9IT2 - chains H and I of the 9 polymer chains in the assembly; structure by electron microscopy, 2.03 A resolution.

# Chain H
Molecule: Urease subunit beta
Source organism: Ureaplasma parvum serovar 3 (strain ATCC 700970)
Notes: EC 3.5.1.5
UniProt: P0C7K8 (URE2_UREPA); residues 1-124 here = UniProt positions 1-124
Chain sequence (124 residues; row label = number of the first residue in the row):
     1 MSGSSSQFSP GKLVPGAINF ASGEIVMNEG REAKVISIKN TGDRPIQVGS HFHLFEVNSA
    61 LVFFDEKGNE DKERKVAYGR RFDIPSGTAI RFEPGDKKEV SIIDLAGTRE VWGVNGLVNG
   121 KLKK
Disordered / not traced: 1-10

# Chain I
Molecule: Urease subunit alpha
Source organism: Ureaplasma parvum serovar 3 (strain ATCC 700970)
Notes: EC 3.5.1.5
UniProt: P0C7K7 (URE1_UREPA); residue numbers follow UniProt; this construct covers 1-598
Chain sequence (598 residues; each row starts with the number of its first residue):
     1 MFKISRKNYS DLYGITTGDS VRLGDTNLWV KVEKDLTTYG EESVFGGGKT LREGMGMNST
    61 MKLDDKLGNA EVMDLVITNA LIVDYTGIYK ADIGIKNGKI AAIGKSGNPH LTDNVDMIVG
   121 ISTEISAGEG KIYTAGGLDT HVHWLEPEIV PVALDGGITT VIAGGTGMND GTKATTVSPG
   181 KFWVKSALQA ADGLSINAGF LAKGQGMEDP IFEQIAAGAC GLKIHEDWGA TGNAIDLALT
   241 VADKTDVAVA IHTDTLNEAG FVEHTIAAMK GRTIHAYHTE GAGGGHAPDI LETVKYAHIL
   301 PASTNPTIPY TVNTIAEHLD MLMVCHHLNP KVPEDVAFAD SRIRSQTIAA EDLLHDMGAI
   361 SIMSSDTLAM GRIGEVATRT WQMAHKMKAQ FGSLKGDSEF SDNNRVKRYI SKYTINPAIA
   421 HGVDSYIGSL EVGKLADIVA WEPKFFGAKP YYVVKMGVIA RCVAGDPNAS IPTCEPVIMR
   481 DQFGTYGRLL TNTSVSFVSK IGLENGIKEE YKLEKELLPV KNCRSVNKKS MKWNSATPNL
   541 EVDPQTFDAA VDFNDLENWL EQSASELAKK LKKTSSGKYI LDAEPLTEAP LAQRYFLF
Modified / non-standard residues: Lys223 (lysine nz-carboxylic acid; KCX)
Swiss-Prot annotation at these positions:
  - active site: His326 (Proton donor)
  - binding site (Ni(2+)): His141, His143, Lys223, His252, His278, Asp366
  - binding site (substrate): His225
  - modified residue: Lys223 (N6-carboxylysine)
Bound ions: Ni2+ site 1: His141, His143, Lys223, Asp366 (together with beta-mercaptoethanol); Ni2+ site 2: Lys223, His252, His278 (together with beta-mercaptoethanol)

# Chain H / chain I interface
Pairs across the interface (34):
  Asp43(H) - Pro544(I)
  Arg44(H) - Phe261(I)
  Arg44(H) - Glu263(I)  salt bridge
  Arg44(H) - Asp289(I)  salt bridge
  Pro45(H) - Leu256(I)
  Pro45(H) - Asn257(I)  hydrogen bond (backbone-side chain)
  Ile46(H) - Leu256(I)
  Ile46(H) - Asn257(I)
  Ile46(H) - Phe261(I)  hydrophobic
  Gln47(H) - Leu256(I)  hydrogen bond (backbone-backbone)
  Gln47(H) - Glu258(I)
  Val48(H) - Glu258(I)
  Gly49(H) - Glu258(I)  hydrogen bond (backbone-side chain)
  Phe52(H) - Glu258(I)
  Phe52(H) - Ala259(I)  hydrophobic
  Val57(H) - Glu258(I)
  Asn58(H) - Asn257(I)  hydrogen bond (side chain-backbone)
  Asn58(H) - Glu258(I)  hydrogen bond (backbone-backbone)
  Asn58(H) - Ala259(I)
  Asn58(H) - Gly260(I)
  Asn58(H) - Phe261(I)
  Ala60(H) - Phe261(I)  hydrophobic
  Arg91(H) - Phe338(I)
  Glu93(H) - Ala337(I)
  Trp112(H) - Met207(I)  hydrophobic
  Gly113(H) - Met207(I)
  Gly113(H) - Asn233(I)
  Val114(H) - Thr231(I)  hydrogen bond (backbone-side chain)
  Val114(H) - Gly232(I)
  Val114(H) - Asn233(I)  hydrogen bond (backbone-backbone)
  Asn115(H) - Gly232(I)
  Asn115(H) - Ala259(I)
  Asn115(H) - His264(I)  hydrogen bond
  Asn119(H) - Asn233(I)
Other interface residues (no listed pair), chain H (22 interface residues in all): Gly42, Glu56, Lys98, Gly116
Other interface residues (no listed pair), chain I (22 interface residues in all): Val262, Ala287, Pro288, Glu334, Ser341, Gln545

# Overview
Chain H and chain I each contribute 22 residues to their interface, with 8 hydrogen bonds and 2 salt bridges.
Polar contacts include Arg44(H)-Glu263(I), Arg44(H)-Asp289(I) and Pro45(H)-Asn257(I). UniProt lists
active-site residue His326(I), 6 Ni2+-binding residues and substrate-binding residue His225(I) on chain I.
Chain H is Urease subunit beta and chain I is Urease subunit alpha, both from Ureaplasma parvum serovar 3
(strain ATCC 700970); the structure, Cryo-EM structure of urease from Ureaplasma parvum, was determined by
electron microscopy.
